PDB entry 6ASX | electron microscopy, 3.80 A resolution | chains A and I of the 8 polymer chains in the assembly

== Chain A ==
Molecule: 32-nt DNA strand
Sequence (32 nucleotides; row label = number of the first residue in the row):
     1 GCGTCCTATC GATCTTCGGA AGAGATTCAG AG
Disordered / not traced: 1, 8-15, 32

== Chain I ==
Protein: DNA-directed RNA polymerase subunit beta
Organism: Escherichia coli (strain K12)
Notes: EC 2.7.7.6
UniProtKB: P0A8V2 (RPOB_ECOLI); numbering as in UniProt (aligned over 1-1342)
Amino-acid sequence (1342 residues; row label = number of the first residue in the row):
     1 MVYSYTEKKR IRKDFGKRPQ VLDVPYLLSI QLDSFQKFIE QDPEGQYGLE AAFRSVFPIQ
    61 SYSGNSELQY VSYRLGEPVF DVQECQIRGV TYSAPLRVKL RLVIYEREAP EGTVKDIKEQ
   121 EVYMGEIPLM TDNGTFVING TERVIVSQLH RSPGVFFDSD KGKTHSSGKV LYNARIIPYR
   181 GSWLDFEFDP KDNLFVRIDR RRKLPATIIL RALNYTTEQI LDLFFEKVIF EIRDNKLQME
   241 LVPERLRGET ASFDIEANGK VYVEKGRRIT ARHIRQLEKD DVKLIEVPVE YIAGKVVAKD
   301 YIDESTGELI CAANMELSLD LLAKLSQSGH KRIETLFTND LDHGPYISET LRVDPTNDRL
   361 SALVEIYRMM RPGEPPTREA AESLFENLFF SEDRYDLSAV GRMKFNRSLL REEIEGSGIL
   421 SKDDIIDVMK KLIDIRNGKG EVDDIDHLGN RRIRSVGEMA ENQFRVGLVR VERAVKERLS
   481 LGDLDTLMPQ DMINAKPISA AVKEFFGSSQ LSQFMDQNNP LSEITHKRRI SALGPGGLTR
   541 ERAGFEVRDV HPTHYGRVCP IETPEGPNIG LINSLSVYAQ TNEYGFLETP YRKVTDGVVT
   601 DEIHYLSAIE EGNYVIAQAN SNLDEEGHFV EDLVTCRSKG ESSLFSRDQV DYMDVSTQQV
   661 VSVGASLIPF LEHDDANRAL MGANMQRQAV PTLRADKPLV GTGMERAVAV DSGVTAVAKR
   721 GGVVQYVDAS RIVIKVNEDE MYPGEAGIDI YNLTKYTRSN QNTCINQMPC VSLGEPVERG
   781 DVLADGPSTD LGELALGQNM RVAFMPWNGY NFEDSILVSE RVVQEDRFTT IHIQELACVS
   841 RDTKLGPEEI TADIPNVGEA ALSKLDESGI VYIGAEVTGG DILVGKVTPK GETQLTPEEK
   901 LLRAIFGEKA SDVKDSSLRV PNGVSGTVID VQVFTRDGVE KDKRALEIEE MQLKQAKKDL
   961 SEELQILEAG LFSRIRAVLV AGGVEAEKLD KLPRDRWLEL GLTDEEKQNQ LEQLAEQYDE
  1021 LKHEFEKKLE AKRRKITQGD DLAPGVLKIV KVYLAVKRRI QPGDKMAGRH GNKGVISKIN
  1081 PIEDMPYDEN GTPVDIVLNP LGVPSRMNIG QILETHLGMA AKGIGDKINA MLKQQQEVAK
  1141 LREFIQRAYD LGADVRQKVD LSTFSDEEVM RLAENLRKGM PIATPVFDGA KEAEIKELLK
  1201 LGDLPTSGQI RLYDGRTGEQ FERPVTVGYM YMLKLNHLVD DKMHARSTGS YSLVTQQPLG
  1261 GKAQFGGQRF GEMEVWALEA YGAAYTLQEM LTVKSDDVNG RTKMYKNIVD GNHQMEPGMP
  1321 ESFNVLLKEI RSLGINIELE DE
Disordered / not traced: 1, 891-912, 1342
Swiss-Prot annotation at these positions:
  - modified residue (N6-acetyllysine): Lys1022, Lys1200
  - mutagenesis: Ile561 (I561S: Resistant to antibiotics salinamide A and B), Ile569 (I569S: Resistant to antibiotics salinamide A and B), Ala665 (A665E: Resistant to antibiotics salinamide A and B), Asp675 (D675A/G: Resistant to antibiotics salinamide A and B), Asn677 (N677H/K: Resistant to antibiotics salinamide A and B), Leu680 (L680M: Resistant to antibiotics salinamide A and B), Glu813 (E813K: Disrupts the enzyme's active center)

== Interface between chain A and chain I ==
Pairs across the interface (8; chain A residue first):
  DT16(A) - Trp183(I)  base contact
  DT16(A) - Asp199(I)  base contact
  DT16(A) - Arg200(I)  sugar contact
  DC17(A) - Arg151(I)  base contact
  DC17(A) - Arg200(I)  phosphate contact
  DC17(A) - Arg542(I)  sugar contact
  DG18(A) - Glu541(I)  base contact
  DG19(A) - Lys163(I)  salt bridge to the phosphate
Interface residues without a listed pair, chain I (10 interface residues in all): Arg175, Gly536, Leu538

== In short ==
Chain A and chain I form an interface of 4 and 10 residues respectively; the contacts include 1 salt bridge.
The salt-bridged pair is DG19(A)-Lys163(I). UniProt lists 7 mutagenesis sites on chain I.
Here chain A is a 32-nt DNA strand and chain I is DNA-directed RNA polymerase subunit beta (Escherichia coli
(strain K12)). Entry 6ASX (CryoEM structure of E.coli his pause elongation complex) was determined by electron
microscopy, deposited together with 6BJS.
